6HP7 - chains B and D of the 4 polymer chains in the assembly; structure by X-ray diffraction, 2.20 A resolution.

[Chain B]
Name: SPBc2 prophage-derived uncharacterized protein YopK
Source organism: Bacillus subtilis (strain 168)
UniProt: O31927 (YOPK_BACSU); numbering as in UniProt (aligned over 1-386)
Sequence (386 residues; numbered 1 to 386; the number before each row is that of its first residue):
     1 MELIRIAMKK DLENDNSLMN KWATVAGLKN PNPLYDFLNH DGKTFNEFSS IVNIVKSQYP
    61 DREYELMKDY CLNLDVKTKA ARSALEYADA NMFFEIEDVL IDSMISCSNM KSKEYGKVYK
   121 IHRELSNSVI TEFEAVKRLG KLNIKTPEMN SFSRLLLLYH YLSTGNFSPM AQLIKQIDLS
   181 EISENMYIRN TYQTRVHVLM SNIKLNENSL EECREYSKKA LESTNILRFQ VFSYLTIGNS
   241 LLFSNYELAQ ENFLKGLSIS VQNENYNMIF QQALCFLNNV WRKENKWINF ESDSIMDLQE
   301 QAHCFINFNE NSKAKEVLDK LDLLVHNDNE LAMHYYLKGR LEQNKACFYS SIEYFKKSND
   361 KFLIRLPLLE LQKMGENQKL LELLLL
From the paper describing this entry:
  - binding site for the 43-nt DNA strand (chain D): Asn30
  - binding site for the 43-nt DNA strand: Leu12, Asn16, Leu28, Lys29, Asn30, Asn32, Pro33, Tyr35, Asn39, His40, Lys43, Thr44, Asn46, Lys79, Arg82, Asn109, Asn143, Lys145
  - mutagenesis - D360A: abolished binding to DNA

[Chain D]
Molecule: 43-nt DNA strand
Sequence (43 nucleotides; row label = number of the first residue in the row):
     1 GCCATCACTT AAATATTAGG TTTTAATAAC ATCTAGTGAT CAA

[How chain B and chain D interact]
Contacting residue pairs - 21 pairs, chain B then chain D:
  Leu12(B) - DT5(D)  phosphate contact
  Asn16(B) - DA4(D)  sugar contact
  Met19(B) - DT5(D)  phosphate contact
  Asn20(B) - DA4(D)  phosphate contact
  Asn32(B) - DC6(D)  base contact
  Asn32(B) - DA7(D)  base contact
  Tyr35(B) - DA4(D)  sugar contact
  Tyr35(B) - DT5(D)  hydrogen bond to the phosphate
  Tyr35(B) - DC6(D)  phosphate contact
  Asn39(B) - DC6(D)  phosphate contact
  His40(B) - DA7(D)  salt bridge to the phosphate
  Asn46(B) - DA13(D)  phosphate contact
  Asn46(B) - DT14(D)  phosphate contact
  Lys77(B) - DT16(D)  salt bridge to the phosphate
  Thr78(B) - DA15(D)  phosphate contact
  Lys79(B) - DT14(D)  salt bridge to the phosphate
  Lys79(B) - DA15(D)  hydrogen bond to the phosphate
  Arg82(B) - DA15(D)  salt bridge to the phosphate
  Asn109(B) - DA15(D)  sugar contact
  Asn109(B) - DT16(D)  hydrogen bond to the phosphate
  Glu184(B) - DT14(D)  phosphate contact
Other interface residues (no listed pair), chain B (17 interface residues in all): Ser17, Asp36

[Overview]
17 residues of chain B and 8 residues of chain D are in contact, with 3 hydrogen bonds and 4 salt bridges.
Polar contacts include Tyr35(B)-DT5(D), Lys79(B)-DA15(D) and Asn109(B)-DT16(D). The paper reports a binding
site for the 43-nt DNA strand at Leu12(B), Asn16(B) and Leu28(B) among others; D360A of chain B abolishes
binding to DNA.
Chain B is SPBc2 prophage-derived uncharacterized protein YopK (Bacillus subtilis (strain 168)) and chain D is
a 43-nt DNA strand; the structure, ARBITRIUM PEPTIDE RECEPTOR FROM SPBETA PHAGE in complex with 43 mer DNA,
was determined by X-ray diffraction together with 6HP5 from the same study.
